Entry 1VQ6 (X-ray diffraction, 2.70 A resolution); this record covers chains 0 and C of the 33 polymer chains in the assembly.

Chain 0:
Molecule: 23S ribosomal RNA
Source organism: Haloarcula marismortui
Sequence (2922 nucleotides; row label = number of the first residue in the row):
     2 UUGGCUACUA UGCCAGCUGG UGGAUUGCUC GGCUCAGGCG CUGAUGAAGG ACGUGCCAAG
    62 CUGCGAUAAG CCAUGGGGAG CCGCACGGAG GCGAAGAACC AUGGAUUUCC GAAUGAGAAU
   122 CUCUCUAACA AUUGCUUCGC GCAAUGAGGA ACCCCGAGAA CUGAAACAUC UCAGUAUCGG
   182 GAGGAACAGA AAACGCAAUG UGAUGUCGUU AGUAACCGCG AGUGAACGCG AUACAGCCCA
   242 AACCGAAGCC CUCACGGGCA AUGUGGUGUC AGGGCUACCU CUCAUCAGCC GACCGUCUCG
   302 ACGAAGUCUC UUGGAACAGA GCGUGAUACA GGGUGACAAC CCCGUACUCG AGACCAGUAC
   362 GACGUGCGGU AGUGCCAGAG UAGCGGGGGU UGGAUAUCCC UCGCGAAUAA CGCAGGCAUC
   422 GACUGCGAAG GCUAAACACA ACCUGAGACC GAUAGUGAAC AAGUAGUGUG AACGAACGCU
   482 GCAAAGUACC CUCAGAAGGG AGGCGAAAUA GAGCAUGAAA UCAGUUGGCG AUCGAGCGAC
   542 AGGGCAUACA AGGUCCCUCG ACGAAUGACC GACGCGCGAG CGUCCAGUAA GACUCACGGG
   602 AAGCCGAUGU UCUGUCGUAC GUUUUGAAAA ACGAGCCAGG GAGUGUGUCU GCAUGGCAAG
   662 UCUAACCGGA GUAUCCGGGG AGGCACAGGG AAACCGACAU GGCCGCAGGG CUUUGCCCGA
   722 GGGCCGCCGU CUUCAAGGGC GGGGAGCCAU GUGGACACGA CCCGAAUCCG GACGAUCUAC
   782 GCAUGGACAA GAUGAAGCGU GCCGAAAGGC ACGUGGAAGU CUGUUAGAGU UGGUGUCCUA
   842 CAAUACCCUC UCGUGAUCUA UGUGUAGGGG UGAAAGGCCC AUCGAGUCCG GCAACAGCUG
   902 GUUCCAAUCG AAACAUGUCG AAGCAUGACC UCCGCCGAGG UAGUCUGUGA GGUAGAGCGA
   962 CCGAUUGGUG UGUCCGCCUC CGAGAGGAGU CGGCACACCU GUCAAACUCC AAACUUACAG
  1022 ACGCCGUUUG ACGCGGGGAU UCCGGUGCGC GGGGUAAGCC UGUGUACCAG GAGGGGAACA
  1082 ACCCAGAGAU AGGUUAAGGU CCCCAAGUGU GGAUUAAGUG UAAUCCUCUG AAGGUGGUCU
  1142 CGAGCCCUAG ACAGCCGGGA GGUGAGCUUA GAAGCAGCUA CCCUCUAAGA AAAGCGUAAC
  1202 AGCUUACCGG CCGAGGUUUG AGGCGCCCAA AAUGAUCGGG ACUCAAAUCC ACCACCGAGA
  1262 CCUGUCCGUA CCACUCAUAC UGGUAAUCGA GUAGAUUGGC GCUCUAAUUG GAUGGAAGUA
  1322 GGGGUGAAAA CUCCUAUGGA CCGAUUAGUG ACGAAAAUCC UGGCCAUAGU AGCAGCGAUA
  1382 GUCGGGUGAG AACCCCGACG GCCUAAUGGA UAAGGGUUCC UCAGCACUGC UGAUCAGCUG
  1442 AGGGUUAGCC GGUCCUAAGU CAUACCGCAA CUCGACUAUG ACGAAAUGGG AAACGGGUUA
  1502 AUAUUCCCGU GCCACUAUGC AGUGAAAGUU GACGCCCUGG GGUCGAUCAC GCUGGGCAUU
  1562 CGCCCAGUCG AACCGUCCAA CUCCGUGGAA GCCGUAAUGG CAGGAAGCGG ACGAACGGCG
  1622 GCAUAGGGAA ACGUGAUUCA ACCUGGGGCC CAUGAAAAGA CGAGCAUAGU GUCCGUACCG
  1682 AGAACCGACA CAGGUGUCCA UGGCGGCGAA AGCCAAGGCC UGUCGGGAGC AACCAACGUU
  1742 AGGGAAUUCG GCAAGUUAGU CCCGUACCUU CGGAAGAAGG GAUGCCUGCU CCGGAACGGA
  1802 GCAGGUCGCA GUGACUCGGA AGCUCGGACU GUCUAGUAAC AACAUAGGUG ACCGCAAAUC
  1862 CGCAAGGACU CGUACGGUCA CUGAAUCCUG CCCAGUGCAG GUAUCUGAAC ACCUCGUACA
  1922 AGAGGACGAA GGACCUGUCA ACGGCGGGGG UAACUAUGAC CCUCUUAAGG UAGCGUAGUA
  1982 CCUUGCCGCA UCAGUAGCGG CUUGCAUGAA UGGAUUAACC AGAGCUUCAC UGUCCCAACG
  2042 UUGGGCCCGG UGAACUGUAC AUUCCAGUGC GGAGUCUGGA GACACCCAGG GGGAAGCGAA
  2102 GACCCUAUGG AGCUUUACUG CAGGCUGUCG CUGAGACGUG GUCGCCGAUG UGCAGCAUAG
  2162 GUAGGAGACA CUACACAGGU ACCCGCGCUA GCGGGCCACC GAGUCAACAG UGAAAUACUA
  2222 CCCGUCGGUG ACUGCGACUC UCACUCCGGG AGGAGGACAC CGAUAGCCGG GCAGUUUGAC
  2282 UGGGGCGGUA CGCGCUCGAA AAGAUAUCGA GCGCGCCCUA UGGCUAUCUC AGCCGGGACA
  2342 GAGACCCGGC GAAGAGUGCA AGAGCAAAAG AUAGCUUGAC AGUGUUCUUC CCAACGAGGA
  2402 ACGCUGACGC GAAAGCGUGG UCUAGCGAAC CAAUUAGCCU GCUUGAUGCG GGCAAUUGAU
  2462 GACAGAAAAG CUACCCUAGG GAUAACAGAG UCGUCACUCG CAAGAGCACA UAUCGACCGA
  2522 GUGGCUUGCU ACCUCGAUGU CGGUUCCCUC CAUCCUGCCC GUGCAGAAGC GGGCAAGGGU
  2582 GAGGUUGUUC GCCUAUUAAA GGAGGUCGUG AGCUGGGUUU AGACCGUCGU GAGACAGGUC
  2642 GGCUGCUAUC UACUGGGUGU GUAAUGGUGU CUGACAAGAA CGACCGUAUA GUACGAGAGG
  2702 AACUACGGUU GGUGGCCACU GGUGUACCGG UUGUUCGAGA GAGCACGUGC CGGGUAGCCA
  2762 CGCCACACGG GGUAAGAGCU GAACGCAUCU AAGCUCGAAA CCCACUUGGA AAAGAGACAC
  2822 CGCCGAGGUC CCGCGUACAA GACGCGGUCG AUAGACUCGG GGUGUGCGCG UCGAGGUAAC
  2882 GAGACGUUAA GCCCACGAGC ACUAACAGAC CAAAGCCAUC AU
Unresolved in the structure: 2-9, 126-127, 715, 971-998, 1560, 1952-1963, 2137-2236, 2339-2343, 2665-2666, 2915-2923
Modified positions: 1MA (6-hydro-1-methyladenosine-5'-monophosphate) at position 628, OMU (o2'-methyluridine 5'-monophosphate) at position 2587, OMG (o2'-methylguanosine-5'-monophosphate) at position 2588, UR3 (3-methyluridine-5'-monophoshate) at position 2619, PSU (pseudouridine-5'-monophosphate) at position 2621
Ion coordination: Mg2+ site 1 near G28 (its only coordinating residue here); Na+ site 1: C40, G41, A442, C443; Na+ site 2: G56, A59, G61; Na+ site 3: G66, U107, U108; Mg2+ site 2 near U115 (its only coordinating residue here); Na+ site 4: C141, G142; Na+ site 5 near U146 (its only coordinating residue here); Mg2+ site 3: C162, U2276; K+ site 1: C162, U163, U172; Mg2+ site 4: A165, A167, C168; Na+ site 6: A165, A166, A167; Mg2+ site 5: A166, G219; 69 more Na+ sites not listed; 91 more Mg2+ sites not listed; 1 more K+ sites not listed

Chain C:
Name: 50S ribosomal protein L4E
Source organism: Haloarcula marismortui
UniProtKB: P12735 (RL4_HALMA); residue numbers follow UniProt; this construct covers 1-246
Chain sequence (246 residues; row label = number of the first residue in the row):
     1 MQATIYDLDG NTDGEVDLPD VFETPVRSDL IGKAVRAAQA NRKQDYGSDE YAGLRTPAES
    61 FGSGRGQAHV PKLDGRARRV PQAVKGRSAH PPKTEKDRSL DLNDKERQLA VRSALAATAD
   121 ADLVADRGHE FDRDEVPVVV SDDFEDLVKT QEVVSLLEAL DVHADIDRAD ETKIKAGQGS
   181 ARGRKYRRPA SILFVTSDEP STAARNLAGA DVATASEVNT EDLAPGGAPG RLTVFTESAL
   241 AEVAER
Ion coordination: Na+ site 1: Asp45, Thr94, Lys96; Na+ site 2: Arg55 (shared with G464(0), G475(0) of chain 0)

How chain 0 and chain C interact:
Contacting residue pairs (226; chain 0 residue first):
  C29(0) with Gln178(C), phosphate contact; Ser180(C), phosphate contact
  U30(0) with Ala181(C), phosphate contact
  C34(0) with Gly47(C), hydrogen bond to the sugar; Ser48(C), sugar contact; Asp49(C), phosphate contact
  U35(0) with Asp45(C), hydrogen bond to the sugar; Tyr46(C), sugar contact; Gly47(C), sugar contact; Asp49(C), phosphate contact; Thr94(C), hydrogen bond to the phosphate
  C36(0) with Asp45(C), sugar contact
  G326(0) with Gln151(C), phosphate contact; Asn206(C), base contact
  A327(0) with Lys149(C), salt bridge to the phosphate; Thr150(C), sugar contact; Gln151(C), phosphate contact; Val154(C), base contact; Asn206(C), hydrogen bond to the base; Leu207(C), base contact
  U328(0) with Val148(C), sugar contact; Lys149(C), salt bridge to the phosphate; Thr150(C), hydrogen bond to the phosphate; Thr202(C), sugar contact; Arg205(C), hydrogen bond to the phosphate
  A329(0) with Thr150(C), phosphate contact; Arg205(C), salt bridge to the phosphate; Asn206(C), phosphate contact
  C330(0) with Asp170(C), hydrogen bond to the base; Arg188(C), base contact; Asn206(C), hydrogen bond to the base; Ala208(C), base contact
  G332(0) with Tyr186(C), phosphate contact
  G333(0) with Lys185(C), phosphate contact; Tyr186(C), phosphate contact
  C338(0) with Ile174(C), sugar contact
  A339(0) with Tyr186(C), hydrogen bond to the phosphate
  A347(0) with Arg205(C), hydrogen bond to the sugar
  A447(0) with Gln44(C), hydrogen bond to the sugar
  G448(0) with Gln44(C), hydrogen bond to the sugar; Arg184(C), sugar contact
  A449(0) with Lys43(C), base contact; Gln44(C), hydrogen bond to the phosphate; Arg184(C), hydrogen bond to the phosphate
  C450(0) with Tyr46(C), sugar contact; Arg182(C), salt bridge to the phosphate; Arg184(C), salt bridge to the phosphate
  C451(0) with Arg182(C), salt bridge to the phosphate
  G452(0) with Gln178(C), hydrogen bond to the sugar; Arg182(C), hydrogen bond to the base
  U454(0) with Val84(C), base contact
  A455(0) with Val84(C), phosphate contact; Lys85(C), hydrogen bond to the phosphate
  G456(0) with Ser88(C), phosphate contact
  U457(0) with Ser48(C), phosphate contact; Asp49(C), hydrogen bond to the phosphate; Ala52(C), phosphate contact; Arg55(C), hydrogen bond to the phosphate
  G458(0) with Tyr51(C), phosphate contact; Ala52(C), phosphate contact; Gly53(C), hydrogen bond to the phosphate; Arg55(C), salt bridge to the phosphate; Lys85(C), hydrogen bond to the phosphate
  A459(0) with Lys85(C), salt bridge to the phosphate
  C474(0) with Pro57(C), phosphate contact; Leu73(C), phosphate contact; Asp74(C), hydrogen bond to the sugar
  G475(0) with Thr56(C), hydrogen bond to the phosphate; Pro57(C), phosphate contact; Leu73(C), phosphate contact; Asp74(C), sugar contact
  A476(0) with Arg76(C), sugar contact; Arg78(C), salt bridge to the phosphate
  A477(0) with Lys85(C), salt bridge to the phosphate
  G640(0) with Val84(C), base contact
  G641(0) with Gln82(C), hydrogen bond to the base
  G642(0) with Pro81(C), sugar contact; Gln82(C), sugar contact
  A643(0) with Ala89(C), sugar contact; His90(C), phosphate contact
  G644(0) with His90(C), sugar contact
  U645(0) with His90(C), sugar contact; Lys93(C), hydrogen bond to the base
  G646(0) with Lys93(C), sugar contact; Glu95(C), sugar contact; Lys96(C), salt bridge to the phosphate
  U647(0) with Glu95(C), sugar contact; Lys96(C), phosphate contact; Asp97(C), hydrogen bond to the phosphate
  G656(0) with Arg27(C), hydrogen bond to the phosphate; Leu30(C), sugar contact; Asn103(C), base contact; Glu106(C), hydrogen bond to the base
  G657(0) with Arg27(C), salt bridge to the phosphate; Leu30(C), sugar contact; Asn103(C), base contact; Lys105(C), sugar contact; Glu106(C), sugar contact; Leu109(C), phosphate contact
  C658(0) with Lys105(C), hydrogen bond to the sugar
  U662(0) with Lys105(C), salt bridge to the phosphate
  C663(0) with Asn103(C), sugar contact; Lys105(C), salt bridge to the phosphate
  U664(0) with Leu102(C), phosphate contact; Asn103(C), phosphate contact; Asp104(C), hydrogen bond to the phosphate
  G670(0) with Glu217(C), hydrogen bond to the base
  A671(0) with Glu217(C), hydrogen bond to the sugar
  G672(0) with Pro200(C), base contact; Ala213(C), base contact; Thr214(C), hydrogen bond to the base; Glu217(C), base contact; Val218(C), hydrogen bond to the base; Asn219(C), base contact; Asp222(C), hydrogen bond to the base
  A674(0) with Gln44(C), hydrogen bond to the base
  U675(0) with Ala38(C), hydrogen bond to the sugar; Asn41(C), sugar contact; Arg42(C), hydrogen bond to the sugar
  C676(0) with Ala38(C), phosphate contact; Asn41(C), hydrogen bond to the phosphate; Glu217(C), base contact; Asn219(C), hydrogen bond to the sugar
  C677(0) with Arg107(C), salt bridge to the phosphate; Ser216(C), hydrogen bond to the sugar; Glu217(C), sugar contact; Arg246(C), sugar contact
  G678(0) with Arg107(C), salt bridge to the phosphate; Gln108(C), hydrogen bond to the phosphate
  C749(0) with Asn103(C), hydrogen bond to the sugar
  A750(0) with Lys33(C), sugar contact; Asp101(C), hydrogen bond to the sugar; Asn103(C), sugar contact
  U751(0) with Leu100(C), phosphate contact; Asp101(C), hydrogen bond to the phosphate
  G760(0) with Lys93(C), base contact
  C762(0) with His90(C), hydrogen bond to the sugar
  C763(0) with Arg87(C), phosphate contact; His90(C), phosphate contact
  C764(0) with His69(C), sugar contact; Val80(C), phosphate contact; Pro81(C), sugar contact; Gln82(C), hydrogen bond to the sugar; Arg87(C), salt bridge to the phosphate
  G765(0) with His69(C), hydrogen bond to the sugar; Pro71(C), phosphate contact; Val80(C), phosphate contact
  A766(0) with Ser60(C), hydrogen bond to the phosphate; Gly62(C), phosphate contact; His69(C), phosphate contact
  A767(0) with Gly62(C), phosphate contact
  C890(0) with Pro57(C), phosphate contact
  G891(0) with Pro57(C), phosphate contact
  A894(0) with Leu54(C), base contact; Arg87(C), hydrogen bond to the base
  C1305(0) with Gly177(C), phosphate contact; Gln178(C), hydrogen bond to the phosphate; Gly179(C), phosphate contact; Arg184(C), hydrogen bond to the phosphate
  U1306(0) with Lys43(C), sugar contact; Lys175(C), salt bridge to the phosphate; Gly179(C), phosphate contact; Arg184(C), salt bridge to the phosphate
  A1307(0) with Gln39(C), hydrogen bond to the sugar; Lys175(C), salt bridge to the phosphate; Gly226(C), sugar contact
  A1308(0) with Arg127(C), hydrogen bond to the phosphate; Arg187(C), salt bridge to the phosphate; Pro225(C), hydrogen bond to the sugar; Gly226(C), sugar contact; Ala228(C), sugar contact
  U1309(0) with Arg127(C), salt bridge to the phosphate; Arg168(C), salt bridge to the phosphate; Arg187(C), salt bridge to the phosphate; Pro189(C), phosphate contact; Ala190(C), hydrogen bond to the phosphate
  U1310(0) with Gly128(C), phosphate contact; Arg168(C), salt bridge to the phosphate; Lys173(C), base contact; Arg187(C), base contact
  G1311(0) with Lys173(C), base contact
  C1342(0) with Ile174(C), hydrogen bond to the base
  C1343(0) with Ile174(C), hydrogen bond to the base; Lys175(C), phosphate contact; Ala176(C), phosphate contact; Gly177(C), hydrogen bond to the phosphate
  G1344(0) with Lys173(C), hydrogen bond to the base; Ala176(C), phosphate contact
  A1348(0) with Arg36(C), hydrogen bond to the sugar
  G1349(0) with Arg36(C), salt bridge to the phosphate
  G1351(0) with Tyr46(C), sugar contact; Lys96(C), salt bridge to the phosphate
  A1352(0) with Tyr46(C), hydrogen bond to the phosphate; Ser48(C), base contact; Ser88(C), hydrogen bond to the base; His90(C), sugar contact; Pro91(C), sugar contact; Pro92(C), base contact
  A1358(0) with Gln82(C), base contact
  U1359(0) with Ser63(C), hydrogen bond to the base; Gly66(C), base contact; Gln67(C), hydrogen bond to the base; Ala68(C), base contact; His69(C), hydrogen bond to the base
  C1360(0) with Ala68(C), phosphate contact; Val70(C), sugar contact; Gln82(C), hydrogen bond to the sugar
  C1361(0) with Ala68(C), phosphate contact; Val70(C), sugar contact; Ala77(C), phosphate contact; Gln82(C), sugar contact; Ala83(C), sugar contact; Val84(C), hydrogen bond to the sugar
  U1362(0) with Arg76(C), hydrogen bond to the phosphate; Ala77(C), hydrogen bond to the phosphate; Val84(C), sugar contact
  G1363(0) with Arg76(C), salt bridge to the phosphate
  A2100(0) with Gly64(C), hydrogen bond to the phosphate; Arg65(C), phosphate contact; Gly66(C), phosphate contact
  A2101(0) with Ser63(C), sugar contact; Gly64(C), hydrogen bond to the phosphate; Arg65(C), hydrogen bond to the phosphate; Gly66(C), hydrogen bond to the phosphate; Gln67(C), phosphate contact
  A2479(0) with Ser63(C), phosphate contact
Interface residues without a listed pair, chain 0 (95 interface residues in all): C348, G467, G680, G752, A761, A1345
Interface residues without a listed pair, chain C (120 interface residues in all): Asp29, Ala37, Ala40, Lys72, Gly75, Arg79, Val111, Thr172, Gly183, Ala203, Val212, Glu221

In short:
95 residues of chain 0 face 120 of chain C across their interface, with 74 hydrogen bonds and 28 salt bridges.
Polar contacts include A327(0)-Asn206(C), C330(0)-Asp170(C) and C330(0)-Asn206(C). C40(0), G41(0), A442(0) and
C443(0) coordinate Na+ site 1.
Chain 0 is 23S ribosomal RNA and chain C is 50S ribosomal protein L4E, both from Haloarcula marismortui; the
structure, The structure of c-hpmn and CCA-PHE-CAP-BIO bound to the large ribosomal subunit of haloarcula
marismortui, was determined by X-ray diffraction, deposited together with 1VQ7 and 1VQN.
